PDB entry 8VWG | electron microscopy, 4.17 A resolution (low resolution: residue-level contacts below are approximate; hydrogen-bond / salt-bridge calls are withheld) | chains B and E of the 9 polymer chains in the assembly

# Chain B (and E)
Name: Copia VLP protein
Notes: chain E of this document is another copy of the same molecule, construct and numbering; everything in this record applies to it too
UniProtKB: P04146 (COPIA_DROME); residues 0-269 here correspond to UniProt positions 1-270 (UniProt number = residue number + 1)
Chain sequence (270 residues; row label = number of the first residue in the row; numbering starts at 0):
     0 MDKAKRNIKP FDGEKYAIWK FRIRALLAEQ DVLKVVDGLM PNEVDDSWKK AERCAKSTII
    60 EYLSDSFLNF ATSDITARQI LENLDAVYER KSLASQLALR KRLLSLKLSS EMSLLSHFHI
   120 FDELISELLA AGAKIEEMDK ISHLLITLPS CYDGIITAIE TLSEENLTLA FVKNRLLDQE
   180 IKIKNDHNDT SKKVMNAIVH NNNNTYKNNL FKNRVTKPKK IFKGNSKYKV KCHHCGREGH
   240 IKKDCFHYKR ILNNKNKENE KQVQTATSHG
Unresolved in the structure: 0-2, 187-269
Swiss-Prot annotation at these positions:
  - zinc finger: Val229 to His246 (CCHC-type)

# How chain B and chain E interact
Contacting residue pairs - 22 pairs, chain B then chain E:
  Ile59(B) with Phe20(E)
  Glu60(B) with Lys4(E)
  Leu62(B) with Arg21(E)
  Asp64(B) with Ile17(E); Arg21(E)
  Ser65(B) with His118(E); Glu122(E)
  Phe66(B) with His118(E)
  Leu67(B) with Phe20(E); Arg21(E)
  Asn68(B) with Glu122(E)
  Ala70(B) with Phe20(E)
  Thr71(B) with Phe20(E)
  Val86(B) with Leu114(E)
  Tyr87(B) with Leu114(E)
  Arg89(B) with Asn173(E); Leu176(E); Asp177(E)
  Ser91(B) with Asp177(E)
  Ala93(B) with Asp177(E)
  Ser94(B) with Ile180(E)
  Ala97(B) with Ile180(E)
Interface residues without a listed pair, chain B (19 interface residues in all): Ser63, Phe69
Interface residues without a listed pair, chain E (14 interface residues in all): Asn6, Asp121, Ser125

# In short
19 residues of chain B face 14 of chain E across their interface.
Both chains are Copia VLP protein. Entry 8VWG (Structure of the Drosophila retrotransposon Copia capsid) was
determined by electron microscopy (same publication as 8VVW, 8VVZ and 8VW3).
